Entry 6WNQ (electron microscopy, 3.40 A resolution); this record covers chains X and Y of the 22 polymer chains in the assembly.

# Chain X (and Y)
Protein: ATP synthase subunit b
From: Escherichia coli
Notes: chain Y of this document is another copy of the same molecule, construct and numbering; everything in this record applies to it too
UniProtKB: D6IFY0 (D6IFY0_ECOLX); numbering as in UniProt (aligned over 1-156)
Amino-acid sequence (156 residues; row label = number of the first residue in the row):
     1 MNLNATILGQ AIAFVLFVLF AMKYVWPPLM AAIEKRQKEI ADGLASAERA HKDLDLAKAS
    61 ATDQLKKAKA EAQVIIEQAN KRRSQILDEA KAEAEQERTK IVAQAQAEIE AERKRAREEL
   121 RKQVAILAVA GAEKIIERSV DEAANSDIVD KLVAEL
Construct notes: conflict A21 (Cys in D6IFY0)

# How chain X and chain Y interact
Residue-residue contacts (74; chain X residue first):
  R36(X) with I40(Y)
  E39(X) with L44(Y)
  I40(X) with G43(Y); L44(Y), hydrophobic; A47(Y)
  G43(X) with A50(Y)
  S46(X) with A50(Y); H51(Y); L54(Y)
  A50(X) with L54(Y), hydrophobic; A57(Y), hydrophobic
  D53(X) with K58(Y), salt bridge; A61(Y)
  A57(X) with Q64(Y); L65(Y), hydrophobic
  K58(X) with Q64(Y)
  S60(X) with L65(Y)
  A61(X) with A68(Y), hydrophobic
  Q64(X) with A68(Y); K69(Y), hydrogen bond (side chain-backbone); A72(Y)
  A68(X) with A72(Y); I75(Y)
  E71(X) with I76(Y)
  A72(X) with A79(Y), hydrophobic
  I75(X) with A79(Y); N80(Y); R83(Y)
  Q78(X) with R83(Y), hydrogen bond
  A79(X) with I86(Y)
  R82(X) with L87(Y)
  R83(X) with I86(Y); A90(Y)
  I86(X) with A90(Y), hydrophobic
  L87(X) with E97(Y)
  A90(X) with A94(Y), hydrophobic
  K91(X) with E97(Y)
  A94(X) with R98(Y); I101(Y)
  R98(X) with I101(Y); Q104(Y); A105(Y)
  I101(X) with A105(Y), hydrophobic
  V102(X) with E108(Y)
  A105(X) with I109(Y), hydrophobic
  I109(X) with R113(Y)
  E112(X) with R113(Y), salt bridge
  A116(X) with L120(Y), hydrophobic
  R117(X) with Q123(Y), hydrogen bond
  L120(X) with L120(Y), hydrophobic; V124(Y), hydrophobic
  V124(X) with V124(Y); L127(Y), hydrophobic; A128(Y)
  L127(X) with A128(Y), hydrophobic
  A128(X) with A128(Y); G131(Y); A132(Y); I135(Y)
  V129(X) with I135(Y), hydrophobic
  A132(X) with A132(Y); I135(Y), hydrophobic; I136(Y)
  I136(X) with I136(Y), hydrophobic
  E137(X) with K151(Y)
  R138(X) with D147(Y), salt bridge
  V140(X) with S139(Y)
  E142(X) with R138(Y), salt bridge
  A144(X) with R138(Y), hydrogen bond (backbone-side chain)
  D147(X) with R138(Y), salt bridge
  I148(X) with R138(Y)
  K151(X) with L127(Y), hydrogen bond (side chain-backbone)
  E155(X) with L127(Y)
  L156(X) with L127(Y), hydrophobic
Interface residues without a listed pair, chain X (59 interface residues in all): R49, L65, K69, N80, E95, E97, G131, I135, N145
Interface residues without a listed pair, chain Y (51 interface residues in all): D53, E71, K91, V102, Q106, A144

# Summary
59 residues of chain X and 51 residues of chain Y are in contact; the contacts include 5 hydrogen bonds and 5
salt bridges. Among the polar pairs are D53(X)-K58(Y), E112(X)-R113(Y) and R138(X)-D147(Y).
Chain X and chain Y are both ATP synthase subunit b (Escherichia coli); the structure, E. coli ATP Synthase
State 2a, was determined by electron microscopy (same publication as 6OQR, 6OQS, 6OQT, 6OQU, 6OQV, 6OQW and 3
further entries).
